PDB entry 8ZNR | electron microscopy, 2.90 A resolution | chains A and L of the 11 polymer chains in the assembly

== Chain A ==
Molecule: protein structure
From: Selenomonas sp
Amino-acid sequence (325 residues; numbered 11 to 335; the number before each row is that of its first residue):
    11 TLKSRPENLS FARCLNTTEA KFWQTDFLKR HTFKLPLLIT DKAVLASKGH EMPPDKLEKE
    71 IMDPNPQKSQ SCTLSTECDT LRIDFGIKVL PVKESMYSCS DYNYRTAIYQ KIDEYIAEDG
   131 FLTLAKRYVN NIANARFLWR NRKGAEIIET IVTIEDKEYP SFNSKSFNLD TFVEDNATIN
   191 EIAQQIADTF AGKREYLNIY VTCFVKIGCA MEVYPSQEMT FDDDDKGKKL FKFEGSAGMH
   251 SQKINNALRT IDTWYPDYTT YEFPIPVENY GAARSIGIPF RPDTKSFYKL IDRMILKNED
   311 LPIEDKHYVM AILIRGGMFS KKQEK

== Chain L ==
Molecule: 69-nt RNA strand
From: Selenomonas sp
Sequence (69 nucleotides; row label = number of the first residue in the row; numbers below 1 keep their minus sign (G-8 is residue -8)):
    -8 GUUUAGAAGG AUUGCCGUCA GGAAAUUAGG UGCGCUUAGC AGUGUACCGC CGGAUAGGCG
    52 GUUUAGAAG
Unresolved in the structure: -8, 42-45, 53-60

== Chain A / chain L interface ==
Contacting residue pairs (42; chain A residue first):
  Asn18(A) with A-4(L), hydrogen bond to the base
  Ser20(A) with G-3(L), hydrogen bond to the sugar
  Phe21(A) with G-3(L), hydrogen bond to the sugar
  Ala22(A) with G-3(L), phosphate contact
  Arg23(A) with A-2(L), salt bridge to the phosphate; A-1(L), salt bridge to the phosphate
  Val54(A) with G5(L), sugar contact; C7(L), phosphate contact
  Leu55(A) with G5(L), hydrogen bond to the sugar; C6(L), phosphate contact; C7(L), hydrogen bond to the phosphate
  Ala56(A) with G5(L), base contact
  Asn75(A) with G5(L), base contact
  Tyr107(A) with A-4(L), sugar contact; G-3(L), sugar contact
  Ser108(A) with A-4(L), base contact
  Trp149(A) with G0(L), base contact
  Arg150(A) with U3(L), salt bridge to the phosphate; U4(L), salt bridge to the phosphate
  Ser226(A) with G1(L), hydrogen bond to the phosphate; A2(L), hydrogen bond to the phosphate
  Gln227(A) with G1(L), sugar contact; A2(L), hydrogen bond to the base
  Met229(A) with G1(L), base contact
  Phe231(A) with G1(L), base contact
  His250(A) with G1(L), salt bridge to the phosphate
  Gln252(A) with G0(L), sugar contact; G1(L), phosphate contact
  Lys253(A) with G0(L), hydrogen bond to the base; A2(L), salt bridge to the phosphate
  Asn256(A) with G0(L), hydrogen bond to the phosphate
  Arg259(A) with A-1(L), sugar contact; G0(L), salt bridge to the phosphate
  Arg284(A) with G0(L), salt bridge to the phosphate
  Ser285(A) with G0(L), base contact
  Arg325(A) with A-2(L), hydrogen bond to the sugar; A-1(L), sugar contact
  Gly326(A) with A-2(L), sugar contact
  Gly327(A) with G-3(L), sugar contact; A-2(L), sugar contact
  Met328(A) with G-3(L), base contact; A-2(L), base contact
Also at the interface, not in a pair above, chain A (35 interface residues in all): Ala53, Ser57, Gln77, Ser79, Glu228, Lys238, Asn255

== Overview ==
The interface between chain A and chain L involves 35 residues on one side and 12 on the other; the contacts
include 11 hydrogen bonds and 8 salt bridges. Polar contacts include Asn18(A)-A-4(L), Gln227(A)-A2(L) and
Lys253(A)-G0(L).
Here chain A is protein structure and chain L is a 69-nt RNA strand, both from Selenomonas sp. Entry 8ZNR
(Cryo-EM structure of Cas8-HNH system at ssDNA-bound state) was determined by electron microscopy, deposited
together with 8Z0K, 8Z0L and 8ZDY.
